9LNX - chains C and E of the 6 polymer chains in the assembly; structure by X-ray diffraction, 2.59 A resolution.

== Chain C ==
Name: Detyrosinated tubulin alpha-1B chain
Organism: Sus scrofa
Reference sequence: Q2XVP4 (TBA1B_PIG); residues 1-450 here = UniProt positions 1-450
Amino-acid sequence (450 residues; numbered 1 to 450; the number before each row is that of its first residue):
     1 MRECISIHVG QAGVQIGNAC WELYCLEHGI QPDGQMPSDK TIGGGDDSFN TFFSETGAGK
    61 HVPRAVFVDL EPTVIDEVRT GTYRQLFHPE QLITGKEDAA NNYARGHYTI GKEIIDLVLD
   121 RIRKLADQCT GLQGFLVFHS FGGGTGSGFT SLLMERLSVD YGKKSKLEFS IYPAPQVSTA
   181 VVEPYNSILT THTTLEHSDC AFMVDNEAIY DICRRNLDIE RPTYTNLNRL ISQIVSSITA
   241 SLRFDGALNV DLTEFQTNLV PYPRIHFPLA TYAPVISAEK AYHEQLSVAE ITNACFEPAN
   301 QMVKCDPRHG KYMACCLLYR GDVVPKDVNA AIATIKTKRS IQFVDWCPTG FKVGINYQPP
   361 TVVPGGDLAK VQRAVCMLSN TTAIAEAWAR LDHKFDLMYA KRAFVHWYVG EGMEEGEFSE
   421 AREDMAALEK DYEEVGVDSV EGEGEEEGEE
Disordered / not traced: 441-450
Ion coordination: Ca2+: Asp39, Thr41, Asp47, Glu55
Small-molecule neighbours:
  - 10'-methoxyvinblastine (A1EPT): Leu248, Tyr319, Val323, Pro325, Lys326, Val328, Asn329, Ile332, Ala333, Lys336, Phe351, Val353, Gly354, Ile355
  - GTP (guanosine-5'-triphosphate): Gly10, Gln11, Ala12, Gln15, Asp69, Asp98, Ala99, Ala100, Asn101, Asn102, Ser140, Gly142, Gly143, Gly144, Thr145, Gly146, Ile171, Val177, Ser178, Thr179, Glu183, Asn206, Tyr224, Leu227, Asn228, Ile231

== Chain E ==
Name: Stathmin-4
Organism: Mus musculus
Reference sequence: P63042 (STMN4_MOUSE); residues 5-145 here correspond to UniProt positions 49-189 (UniProt number = residue number + 44)
Amino-acid sequence (143 residues; numbered 3 to 145; the number before each row is that of its first residue):
     3 MADMEVIELN KCTSGQSFEV ILKPPSFDGV PEFNASLPRR RDPSLEEIQK KLEAAEERRK
    63 YQEAELLKHL AEKREHEREV IQKAIEENNN FIKMAKEKLA QKMESNKENR EAHLAAMLER
   123 LQEKDKHAEE VRKNKELKEE ASR
Disordered / not traced: 3-5, 29-43, 141-145
Sequence notes: initiating methionine (3); expression tag (4)

== Interface between chain C and chain E ==
Residue-residue contacts (33; chain C residue first):
  His107(C) - Leu101(E)
  His107(C) - Lys104(E)
  His107(C) - Met105(E)
  Tyr108(C) - Lys104(E)
  Tyr108(C) - Met105(E)  hydrophobic
  Tyr108(C) - Asn108(E)
  Thr109(C) - Arg112(E)
  Leu152(C) - Leu101(E)  hydrophobic
  Glu155(C) - Leu101(E)
  Glu155(C) - Lys104(E)  salt bridge
  Arg156(C) - Leu101(E)
  Ser158(C) - Phe93(E)
  Ser158(C) - Ile94(E)
  Val159(C) - Ile94(E)
  Val159(C) - Lys98(E)
  Gly162(C) - Asn90(E)
  Gly162(C) - Ile94(E)
  Lys163(C) - Asn90(E)  hydrogen bond (backbone-side chain)
  Lys163(C) - Phe93(E)
  Thr193(C) - Lys104(E)
  Glu196(C) - Phe93(E)
  Glu196(C) - Lys100(E)
  His197(C) - Phe93(E)
  His197(C) - Ala97(E)
  Gly410(C) - Arg112(E)
  Gly410(C) - His115(E)
  Glu411(C) - Asn108(E)  hydrogen bond (backbone-side chain)
  Glu411(C) - Arg112(E)  salt bridge
  Gly412(C) - Asn108(E)  hydrogen bond (backbone-side chain)
  Gly412(C) - Asn111(E)  hydrogen bond (backbone-side chain)
  Gly412(C) - Arg112(E)
  Met413(C) - Asn108(E)
  Glu414(C) - Asn111(E)  hydrogen bond
Other interface residues (no listed pair), chain C (20 interface residues in all): Lys112, Glu417
Other interface residues (no listed pair), chain E (14 interface residues in all): Lys109

== In short ==
Chain C and chain E form an interface of 20 and 14 residues respectively; the contacts include 5 hydrogen
bonds and 2 salt bridges. Among the polar pairs are Glu155(C)-Lys104(E), Glu411(C)-Arg112(E) and
Lys163(C)-Asn90(E). Bound to chain C: GTP and 10'-methoxyvinblastine.
Here chain C is Detyrosinated tubulin alpha-1B chain (Sus scrofa) and chain E is Stathmin-4 (Mus musculus).
Entry 9LNX (Crystal structure of T2R-TTL-YQVB9 Complex) was determined by X-ray diffraction.
